Entry 6TA6 (electron microscopy, 3.20 A resolution); this record covers chains D and L of the 12 polymer chains in the assembly.

== Chain D ==
Name: MexA family multidrug efflux RND transporter periplasmic adaptor subunit
From: Pseudomonas aeruginosa
UniProtKB: A0A2V3GTR8 (A0A2V3GTR8_PSEAI); residues 1-360 here correspond to UniProt positions 83-442 (UniProt number = residue number + 82)
Sequence (366 residues; each row starts with the number of its first residue):
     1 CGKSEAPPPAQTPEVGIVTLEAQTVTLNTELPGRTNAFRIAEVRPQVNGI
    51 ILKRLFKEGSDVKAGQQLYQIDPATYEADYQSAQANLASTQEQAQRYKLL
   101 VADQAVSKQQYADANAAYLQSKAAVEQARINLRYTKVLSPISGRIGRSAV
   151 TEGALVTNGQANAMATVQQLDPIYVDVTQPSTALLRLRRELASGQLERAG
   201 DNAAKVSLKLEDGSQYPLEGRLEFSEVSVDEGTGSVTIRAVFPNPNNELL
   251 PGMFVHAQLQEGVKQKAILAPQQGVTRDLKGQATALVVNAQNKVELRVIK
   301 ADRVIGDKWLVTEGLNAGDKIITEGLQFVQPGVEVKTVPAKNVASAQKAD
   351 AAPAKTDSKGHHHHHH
Not modelled in the structure: 346-366
Differences from the reference sequence: expression tag (361-366)

== Chain L ==
Name: Efflux pump membrane transporter
From: Pseudomonas aeruginosa
UniProtKB: A0A069Q9M6 (A0A069Q9M6_PSEAI); residues 1-1046 here = UniProt positions 1-1046
Sequence (1052 residues; numbered 1 to 1052; the number before each row is that of its first residue):
     1 MSKFFIDRPIFAWVIALVIMLAGGLSILSLPVNQYPAIAPPAIAVQVSYP
    51 GASAETVQDTVVQVIEQQMNGIDNLRYISSESNSDGSMTITVTFEQGTDP
   101 DIAQVQVQNKLQLATPLLPQEVQRQGIRVTKAVKNFLMVVGVVSTDGSMT
   151 KEDLSNYIVSNIQDPLSRTKGVGDFQVFGSQYSMRIWLDPAKLNSYQLTP
   201 GDVSSAIQAQNVQISSGQLGGLPAVKGQQLNATIIGKTRLQTAEQFENIL
   251 LKVNPDGSQVRLKDVADVGLGGQDYSINAQFNGSPASGIAIKLATGANAL
   301 DTAKAIRQTIANLEPFMPQGMKVVYPYDTTPVVSASIHEVVKTLGEAILL
   351 VFLVMYLFLQNFRATLIPTIAVPVVLLGTFGVLAAFGFSINTLTMFGMVL
   401 AIGLLVDDAIVVVENVERVMAEEGLSPREAARKSMGQIQGALVGIAMVLS
   451 AVFLPMAFFGGSTGVIYRQFSITIVSAMALSVIVALILTPALCATMLKPI
   501 EKGDHGEHKGGFFGWFNRMFLSTTHGYERGVASILKHRAPYLLIYVVIVA
   551 GMIWMFTRIPTAFLPDEDQGVLFAQVQTPPGSSAERTQVVVDSMREYLLE
   601 KESSSVSSVFTVTGFNFAGRGQSSGMAFIMLKPWEERPGGENSVFELAKR
   651 AQMHFFSFKDAMVFAFAPPSVLELGNATGFDLFLQDQAGVGHEVLLQARN
   701 KFLMLAAQNPALQRVRPNGMSDEPQYKLEIDDEKASALGVSLADINSTVS
   751 IAWGSSYVNDFIDRGRVKRVYLQGRPDARMNPDDLSKWYVRNDKGEMVPF
   801 NAFATGKWEYGSPKLERYNGVPAMEILGEPAPGLSSGDAMAAVEEIVKQL
   851 PKGVGYSWTGLSYEERLSGSQAPALYALSLLVVFLCLAALYESWSIPFSV
   901 MLVVPLGVIGALLATSMRGLSNDVFFQVGLLTTIGLSAKNAILIVEFAKE
   951 LHEQGKGIVEAAIEACRMRLRPIVMTSLAFILGVVPLAISTGAGSGSQHA
  1001 IGTGVIGGMVTATVLAIFWVPLFYVAVSTLFKDEASKQQASVEKGQHHHH
  1051 HH
Not modelled in the structure: 1031-1052
Differences from the reference sequence: expression tag (1047-1052)
From the paper describing this entry:
  - mutagenesis - D407N: abolished catalytic activity

== Interface between chain D and chain L ==
Residue-residue contacts - 4 pairs, chain D then chain L:
  Glu-231(D) / Pro-255(L)
  Gln-272(D) / Gln-229(L)
  Gln-272(D) / Leu-230(L)
  Gln-273(D) / Gln-229(L)  hydrogen bond
Other interface residues (no listed pair), chain D (5 interface residues in all): Asp-307, Trp-309
Other interface residues (no listed pair), chain L (4 interface residues in all): Gly-227

== Overview ==
5 residues of chain D face 4 of chain L across their interface, with 1 hydrogen bond. The hydrogen-bonded pair
is Gln-273(D)/Gln-229(L). From the paper: D407N of chain L abolishes catalytic activity.
Here chain D is MexA family multidrug efflux RND transporter periplasmic adaptor subunit and chain L is Efflux
pump membrane transporter, both from Pseudomonas aeruginosa. Entry 6TA6 (MexAB assembly of the Pseudomonas
MexAB-OprM efflux pump reconstituted in nanodiscs) was determined by electron microscopy together with 6T7S
and 6TA5 from the same study.
